2WI9 - chain A; structure by X-ray diffraction, 2.00 A resolution.

Chain A:
Protein: Cytochrome P450 hydroxylase pikc
Organism: Streptomyces venezuelae
UniProt: O87605 (O87605_9ACTO); residue numbers follow UniProt; this construct covers 1-416
Amino-acid sequence (436 residues; numbered -19 to 416; the number before each row is that of its first residue; numbers below 1 keep their minus sign (Met-19 is residue -19)):
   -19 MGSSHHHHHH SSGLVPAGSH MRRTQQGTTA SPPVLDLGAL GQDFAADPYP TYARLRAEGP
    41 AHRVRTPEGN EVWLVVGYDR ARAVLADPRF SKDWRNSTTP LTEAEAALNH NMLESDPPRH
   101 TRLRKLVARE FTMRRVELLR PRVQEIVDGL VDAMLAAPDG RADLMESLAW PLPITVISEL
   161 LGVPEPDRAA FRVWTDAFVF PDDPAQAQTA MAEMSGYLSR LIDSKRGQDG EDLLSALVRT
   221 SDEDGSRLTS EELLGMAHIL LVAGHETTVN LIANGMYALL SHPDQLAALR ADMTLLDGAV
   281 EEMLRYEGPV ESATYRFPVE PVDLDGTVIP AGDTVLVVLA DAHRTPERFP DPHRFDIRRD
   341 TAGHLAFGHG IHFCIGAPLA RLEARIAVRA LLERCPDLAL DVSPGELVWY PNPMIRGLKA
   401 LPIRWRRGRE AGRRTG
Not modelled in the structure: -19 to 11, 408-416
Construct notes: engineered mutation Asn50 (Asp in O87605)
Swiss-Prot annotation at these positions:
  - binding site (substrate): Glu94, Ala187 to Met191, His238 to Glu246
  - binding site (heme): Cys354
  - mutagenesis: Glu85 (E85A: Strongly reduces activity with narbomycin, but has only minor effect on activity with YC-17. Loss of activity with YC-17 and narbomycin; when associated with A-94 ...), Glu94 (E94A: Strongly reduces activity with YC-17, but has only minor effect on activity with narbomycin. Loss of activity with YC-17 and narbomycin; when associated with A-85 ...)
Metal / ion sites: heme Fe near Cys354 (its only coordinating residue here)
Ligand contacts:
  - 1D2 (cyclododecyl 3,4,6-trideoxy-3-(dimethylamino)-beta-D-xylo-hexopyranoside): Leu93, Glu94, Phe178, Val179, Ile239, Val242, Ala243, Glu246, Thr247, Val290, Thr294, Met394, Ile395
  - heme (HEM): Leu65, Lys72, Met92, Leu93, His100, Arg104, Phe111, Ile157, Ile239, Leu240, Ala243, Gly244, Thr247, Thr248, Leu251, Leu284, Pro289, Val290, Ala293, Thr294, Arg296, Leu319, Leu345, Ala346, Phe347, Gly348, Ile351, His352, Phe353, Cys354, Ile355, Gly356, Leu359, Ala360
Reported in the primary citation:
  - binding site for 1D2: Glu94, Phe178, Ile239, Val242, Glu246, Met394

Overview:
Bound to chain A: heme and compound 1D2. From UniProt: 15 substrate-binding residues, heme-binding residue
Cys354 and 2 mutagenesis sites. From the paper: a binding site for 1D2 at Glu94, Phe178 and Ile239 among
others.
Chain A is Cytochrome P450 hydroxylase pikc (Streptomyces venezuelae); the structure, Selective oxidation of
carbolide C-H bonds by engineered macrolide P450 monooxygenase, was determined by X-ray diffraction, deposited
together with 2WHW.
